Entry 7ZRL (electron microscopy, 4.00 A resolution); this record covers chains A and D of the 4 polymer chains in the assembly.

# Chain A
Protein: Potassium-transporting ATPase potassium-binding subunit
From: Escherichia coli K-12
UniProtKB: P03959 (KDPA_ECOLI); residues 1-557 here = UniProt positions 1-557
Amino-acid sequence (557 residues; numbered 1 to 557; the number before each row is that of its first residue):
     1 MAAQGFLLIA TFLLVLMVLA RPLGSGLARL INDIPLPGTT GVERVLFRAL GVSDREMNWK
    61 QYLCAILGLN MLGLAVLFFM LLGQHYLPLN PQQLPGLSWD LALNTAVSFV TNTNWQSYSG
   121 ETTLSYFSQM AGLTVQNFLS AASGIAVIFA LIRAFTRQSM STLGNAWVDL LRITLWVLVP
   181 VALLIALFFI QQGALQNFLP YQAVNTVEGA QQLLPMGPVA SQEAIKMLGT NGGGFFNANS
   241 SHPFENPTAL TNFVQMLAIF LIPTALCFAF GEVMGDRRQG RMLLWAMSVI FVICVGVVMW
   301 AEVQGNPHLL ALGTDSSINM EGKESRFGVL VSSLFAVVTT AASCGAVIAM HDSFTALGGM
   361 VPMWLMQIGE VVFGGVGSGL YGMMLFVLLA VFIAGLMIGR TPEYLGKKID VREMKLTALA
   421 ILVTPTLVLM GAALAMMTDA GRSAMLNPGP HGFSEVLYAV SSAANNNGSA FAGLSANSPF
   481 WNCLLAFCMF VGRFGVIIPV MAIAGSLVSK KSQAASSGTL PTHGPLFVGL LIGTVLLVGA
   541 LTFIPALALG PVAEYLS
Metal / ion sites: K+ near Ser378 (its only coordinating residue here)
UniProt features mapped onto this chain:
  - mutagenesis: Gly232 (G232A/S: Decrease in K(+) affinity and loss of cation selectivity)

# Chain D
Protein: Potassium-transporting ATPase KdpF subunit
From: Escherichia coli K-12
UniProtKB: P36937 (KDPF_ECOLI); residues 1-27 here = UniProt positions 1-27
Amino-acid sequence (27 residues; each row starts with the number of its first residue):
     1 MSAGVITGVL LVFLLLGYLV YALINAE

# Chain A / chain D interface
Contacting residue pairs - 6 pairs, chain A then chain D:
  Lys415(A) - Leu23(D)
  Lys415(A) - Ile24(D)  hydrogen bond (side chain-backbone)
  Leu419(A) - Leu23(D)  hydrophobic
  Leu419(A) - Ile24(D)  hydrophobic
  Met430(A) - Phe13(D)  hydrophobic
  Met437(A) - Val5(D)  hydrophobic
Interface residues without a listed pair, chain A (6 interface residues in all): Ala418, Thr426
Interface residues without a listed pair, chain D (7 interface residues in all): Leu16, Val20, Ala26

# In short
The interface between chain A and chain D involves 6 residues on one side and 7 on the other; the contacts
include 1 hydrogen bond. The hydrogen-bonded pair is Lys415(A)-Ile24(D). Curated annotation (UniProt) lists
one mutagenesis site on chain A.
Chain A is Potassium-transporting ATPase potassium-binding subunit and chain D is Potassium-transporting
ATPase KdpF subunit, both from Escherichia coli K-12; the structure, Cryo-EM map of the unphosphorylated
KdpFABC complex in the E2-P conformation, under turnover conditions, was determined by electron microscopy,
deposited together with 7ZRD, 7ZRE, 7ZRG, 7ZRH, 7ZRI, 7ZRJ, 7ZRK and 7ZRM.
